Entry 6AZ1 (electron microscopy, 2.70 A resolution); this record covers chains A and 1 of the 38 polymer chains in the assembly.

[Chain A]
Protein: Ribosomal protein s1e
From: Leishmania donovani
Reference sequence: E9BRS2 (E9BRS2_LEIDB); residues 0-263 here correspond to UniProt positions 1-264 (UniProt number = residue number + 1)
Amino-acid sequence (264 residues; row label = number of the first residue in the row; numbering starts at 0):
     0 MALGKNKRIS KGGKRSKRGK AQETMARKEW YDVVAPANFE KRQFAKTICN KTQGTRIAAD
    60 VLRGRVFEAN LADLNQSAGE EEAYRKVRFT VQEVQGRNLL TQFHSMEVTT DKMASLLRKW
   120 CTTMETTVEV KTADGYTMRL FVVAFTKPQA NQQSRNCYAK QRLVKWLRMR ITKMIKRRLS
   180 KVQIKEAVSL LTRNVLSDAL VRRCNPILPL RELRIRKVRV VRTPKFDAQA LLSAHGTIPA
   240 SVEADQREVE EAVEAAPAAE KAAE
Unresolved in the structure: 0-21, 247-263
Sequence notes: conflict Ser15 (Gly16 in E9BRS2)

[Chain 1]
Molecule: ribosomal RNA 18S
From: Leishmania donovani
Sequence (2203 nucleotides; row label = number of the first residue in the row):
     1 GAUCUGGUUG AUUCUGCCAG UAGUCAUXUG CUUGUUUCAA GGACUUAGCC AUGCAUGCCU
    61 CAGAAUCACU GCAUUUGCAG GAAUCUGCGC AUGGCUCXUU ACAUCAGACG UAAUCUGCCG
   121 CAAAAAUCUU GCGGUUUCCG CAAAAUUGGA UAACUUGGCG AAACGCCAAG CUAAUACAUG
   181 AACCAACCGG GUGUUCUCCA CUCCAGACGG UGGGCAACCA UCGUCGUGAG ACGCCCAGCG
   241 AAUGAAUGAC AGUAAAACCA AUGCCUUCAC UGGCAGUAAC ACCCAGCAGU GUUGACUCAA
   301 UUCAUUCCGU GCGAAAGCCG GCUUGUUCCG GCGUCUUUUG ACGAACAACU GCCCUAUCAG
   361 CUGGUGAUGG CCGUGUAGUG GACUGCCAUG GCGUUGACGG GAGCGGGGGA UUAGGGUUCG
   421 AUUCCGGAGA GGGAGCCUGA GAAAUAGCUA CCACUUCUAC GGAGGGCAGC AGGCGCGCXA
   481 AUUGCCCAAU GUCAAAACAA AACGAUGAGG CAGCGAAAAG AAAUAGAGUU GUCAGUCCAU
   541 UUGGAUUGUC AUUUCAAUGG GGGAUAUUUA AACCCAUCCA AUAUCGAGUA ACAAUUGGAG
   601 GACAAGUCUG GUGCCAGCAC CCGCGGUAAU UCCAGCUCCA AAAGCGUAUA UUAAUGCUGU
   661 UGCUGUUXAA GGGUUCGUAG UUGAACUGUG GGCUGUGCAG GUUUGUUCCU GGUCGUCCCG
   721 UCCAUGUCGG AUUUGGUGAC CCAGGCCCUU GCAGCCCGUG AACAUUCAAA GAAACAAGAA
   781 ACACGGGAGU GGUUCCUUUC CUGAUUUACG CAUGUCAUGC AUGCCAGGGG GCGUCCGUGA
   841 UUUUUUACUG UGACUAAAGA AGCGUGACUA AAGCAGUCAU UUGACUUGAA UUAGAAAGCA
   901 UGGGAUAACA AXGGAGCAGC CUCUAGGCUA CCGUUUCGGC UUUUGUUGGU UUUAAAGGUC
   961 UAUUGGAGAU UAUGGAGCUG UGCGACAAGU GCUUUCCCAU CGCAACCUCG GUUCGGUGUG
  1021 UGGCGCCUUU GAGGGGUUUA GUGCGUCCGG UACGAGCUCC GGUUCGUCCG GCCGUAACGC
  1081 CUUUUCAACU CACGGCCUCU AGGAAUGAAG GAGGGUAGUU CGGGGGAGAA CGUACUGGGG
  1141 CGUCAGAGGU GAAAUUCUUA GACCGCACCA AGACGAACUA CAGCGAAGGC AUUCUUCAAG
  1201 GAUACCUUCC UCAAUCAAGA ACCAAAGUGU GGAGAUCGAA GAUGAUUAGA GACCAUUGUA
  1261 GUCCACACUG CAAACGAUGA CACCCAUGAA UUGGGGAUCU UAUGGGCCGG CCUGCGGCAG
  1321 GGUUUACCCU GUGUCAGCAC CGCGCCCGCU UUUACCACCU UACGUAUCUU UUCUAUUCGG
  1381 CCUUUACCGG CCACCCACGG GAAUAUCCUC AGCACGUUUU CUGUUUUUUC ACGCGAAAGC
  1441 UUUGAGGUUA CAGUCUCAGG GGGGAGUACG UUCGCAAGAG UGAAACUUAA AGAAAUUGAC
  1501 GGAAUGGCAC CACAAGACGU GGAGCGUGCG GUUUAAUUXG ACXXAACACG GGGAACUUUA
  1561 CCAGAUCCGG ACAGGAUGAG GAUUGACAGA UUGAGUGUUC UUUCUCGAUU CCCUGAAUGG
  1621 UGGUGCAUGG CCGCUUUUGG UCGGUGGAGU GAUUUGUUUG GUUGAUUCCG UCAACGGACG
  1681 AGAUCCAAGC UGCCCAGUAG AAUUCAGAAU UGCCCAUAGG AUAGCAAACU CAUCGGCGGG
  1741 UUUUACCCAA CGGUGGGCCG CAUUCGGUCG AAUUCUUCUC UGCGGGAUUC CUUUGUAAUU
  1801 GCACAAGGUG AAAUUUUGGG CAACAGCAGG UCUGUGAUGC UCCUCAAUGU UCUGGGCGAC
  1861 ACGCGCACUA CAAUGUCAGU GAGAACAAGA AAAACGACUU UUGUCGAACC UACUUGAUCA
  1921 AAAGAGUGGG GAAACCCCGG AAUCACAUAG ACUCACUUGG GACCGAGGAU UGCAAUUAUU
  1981 GGUCGCGCAA CGAGGAAUGU CUCGUAGGCG CAGCUCAUCA XACUGUGCCG AUUACGUCCC
  2041 UGCCAUUUGU ACACACCGCC XGUCGUUGUU UCCGAUGAUG GUGCAAUACA GGUGAUCGGA
  2101 CAGGCGGUGU UUUAUCCGCC CGAAAGUUCA CCGAUAUUUC UUCAAUAGAG GAAGCAAAAG
  2161 UCGUAACAAG GUAGCUGUAG GUGAACCUGC AGCUGGAUCA UUU
Unresolved in the structure: 74-76, 136-137, 194, 201-227, 252-254, 267-272, 323-327, 530-551, 697-715, 726, 733-737, 743-749, 764-769, 777-782, 793-828, 880-881, 886, 919-948, 1000-1099, 1119, 1299-1357, 1372-1407, 1428-1429, 1725-1759, 1766, 1794, 1799, 1898-1902, 2102-2121
Glycans and other covalent adducts: paromomycin (PAR) linked to C1421; covalent link G1700-OMU_1777
Modified / non-standard residues: OMU (o2'-methyluridine 5'-monophosphate) at position 8, OMC (o2'-methylycytidine-5'-monophosphate) at position 18, A2M (2'-O-methyladenosine 5'-(dihydrogen phosphate)) at position 28, OMU (o2'-methyluridine 5'-monophosphate) at position 33, OMC (o2'-methylycytidine-5'-monophosphate) at position 38, A2M (2'-O-methyladenosine 5'-(dihydrogen phosphate)) at position 98, OMC (o2'-methylycytidine-5'-monophosphate) at position 115, A2M (2'-O-methyladenosine 5'-(dihydrogen phosphate)) at position 479, OMG (o2'-methylguanosine-5'-monophosphate) at position 509, OMU (o2'-methyluridine 5'-monophosphate) at position 661, A2M (2'-O-methyladenosine 5'-(dihydrogen phosphate)) at position 668, A2M (2'-O-methyladenosine 5'-(dihydrogen phosphate)) at position 912, OMG (o2'-methylguanosine-5'-monophosphate) at position 1464, OMG (o2'-methylguanosine-5'-monophosphate) at position 1478, M1Y ((1S)-1,4-anhydro-1-(1-methyl-2,4-dioxo-1,2,3,4-tetrahydropyrimidin-5-yl)-5-O-phosphono-D-xylitol) at position 1539, C4J ((5S)-5-{3-[(3S)-3-amino-3-carboxypropyl]-1-methyl-2,4-dioxo-1,2,3,4-tetrahydropyrimidin-5-yl}-2,5-anhydro-1-O-phosphono-L-arabinitol) at position 1543, 5MC (5-methylcytidine-5'-monophosphate) at position 1544, OMG (o2'-methylguanosine-5'-monophosphate) at position 1550, OMU (o2'-methyluridine 5'-monophosphate) at position 1621, OMG (o2'-methylguanosine-5'-monophosphate) at position 1623, OMG (o2'-methylguanosine-5'-monophosphate) at position 1647, OMU (o2'-methyluridine 5'-monophosphate) at position 1777, OMG (o2'-methylguanosine-5'-monophosphate) at position 1829, OMU (o2'-methyluridine 5'-monophosphate) at position 1833, OMG (o2'-methylguanosine-5'-monophosphate) at position 1865, OMC (o2'-methylycytidine-5'-monophosphate) at position 1866, OMU (o2'-methyluridine 5'-monophosphate) at position 1979, 7MG (7N-methyl-8-hydroguanosine-5'-monophosphate) at position 1995, A2M (2'-O-methyladenosine 5'-(dihydrogen phosphate)) at position 2021, OMU (o2'-methyluridine 5'-monophosphate) at position 2048, 4OC (4n,o2'-methylcytidine-5'-monophosphate) at position 2059, 5MC (5-methylcytidine-5'-monophosphate) at position 2061, OMC (o2'-methylycytidine-5'-monophosphate) at position 2140, OMG (o2'-methylguanosine-5'-monophosphate) at position 2151, MA6 (6N-dimethyladenosine-5'-monophoshate) at position 2184, MA6 (6N-dimethyladenosine-5'-monophoshate) at position 2185
Sequence notes: conflict M1Y_1539 (U1020612 in 322500086), C4J_1543 (U1020608 in 322500086)
Ligand contacts:
  - Mg2+ (MG), molecule 1: U96, G426, G427
  - Mg2+ (MG), molecule 2: G405, G406, G420
  - Mg2+ (MG), molecule 3: G432, C452, U2135
  - Mg2+ (MG), molecule 4: C467, C470, G472
  - Mg2+ (MG), molecule 5: G606, A634, G635
  - Mg2+ (MG), molecule 6: U609, G610, G611, A629
  - Mg2+ (MG), molecule 7: A783, C784, C835, C836
  - Mg2+ (MG), molecule 8: A1108, A1109, G1111, A1112, C1209, C1210
  - Mg2+ (MG), molecule 9: G1189, A1272, A1274, G2192
  - Mg2+ (MG), molecule 10: C1237, G1238, U1257, G1258
  - Mg2+ (MG), molecule 11: G1530, G1531, G1858
  - Mg2+ (MG), molecule 12: C2162, G2163, U2164
  - paromomycin (PAR), molecule 1: G20, A22, G23, U24, A26, U27, C645, G646, U647, A648, U649, A650, U651
  - paromomycin (PAR), molecule 2: U365, G366, A367, A2085, A2086, C2132, G2133, A2134
  - paromomycin (PAR), molecule 3: A1290, U1291, U1292, G1293, G1294, G1295, U1419, U1420, U1422, G1423
  - paromomycin (PAR), molecule 4: A1509, C1510, C1511, U1637, U1638, G1639, G1664, A1681, G1682, U1815, G1818, G1819, C1821, A1822, U2002, C2003
  - paromomycin (PAR), molecule 5: G2062, U2063, C2064, G2065, U2066, C2155, A2156, A2157, A2158, A2159, G2160, U2161, C2162
  - paromomycin (PAR), molecule 6: U2066, U2067, G2068, U2069, U2070, U2071, A2149, G2150, OMG_2151, A2152, A2153, G2154, C2155
Reported in the primary citation:
  - conformationally variable residues (side-chain flip): A2158, A2159
  - binding site for paromomycin: G2065, A2158, A2159

[How chain A and chain 1 interact]
Contacting residue pairs (90):
  Thr23(A) - C1144(1)  hydrogen bond to the phosphate
  Arg26(A) - U1143(1)  salt bridge to the phosphate
  Lys27(A) - U1143(1)  salt bridge to the phosphate
  Asn49(A) - G1142(1)  hydrogen bond to the phosphate
  Asn49(A) - U1143(1)  phosphate contact
  Arg55(A) - C1141(1)  salt bridge to the phosphate
  Arg55(A) - G1142(1)  salt bridge to the phosphate
  Val60(A) - C1141(1)  phosphate contact
  Val60(A) - G1142(1)  phosphate contact
  Arg64(A) - C1141(1)  sugar contact
  Val65(A) - A1167(1)  sugar contact
  Arg87(A) - A1167(1)  salt bridge to the phosphate
  His103(A) - A1167(1)  phosphate contact
  His103(A) - C1168(1)  salt bridge to the phosphate
  Leu116(A) - A1177(1)  base contact
  Leu116(A) - C1178(1)  sugar contact
  Leu116(A) - U2202(1)  base contact
  Arg117(A) - C1178(1)  sugar contact
  Lys118(A) - C1178(1)  phosphate contact
  Lys118(A) - U1179(1)  phosphate contact
  Lys118(A) - A1180(1)  salt bridge to the phosphate
  Lys118(A) - U2202(1)  hydrogen bond to the sugar
  Trp119(A) - U1179(1)  phosphate contact
  Trp119(A) - A1180(1)  phosphate contact
  Trp119(A) - C1181(1)  phosphate contact
  Trp119(A) - U2203(1)  base contact
  Cys120(A) - C1178(1)  phosphate contact
  Thr121(A) - C1178(1)  sugar contact
  Thr122(A) - C1178(1)  hydrogen bond to the sugar
  Glu124(A) - A1177(1)  hydrogen bond to the base
  Thr126(A) - C1131(1)  sugar contact
  Arg138(A) - C1131(1)  salt bridge to the phosphate
  Arg138(A) - G1132(1)  salt bridge to the phosphate
  Phe140(A) - G1132(1)  sugar contact
  Gln148(A) - C1368(1)  base contact
  Gln148(A) - A1414(1)  base contact
  Gln148(A) - C1415(1)  sugar contact
  Asn150(A) - A1366(1)  hydrogen bond to the base
  Asn150(A) - U1367(1)  sugar contact
  Asn150(A) - C1415(1)  hydrogen bond to the sugar
  Asn150(A) - G1416(1)  sugar contact
  Gln151(A) - C1415(1)  phosphate contact
  Gln151(A) - G1416(1)  phosphate contact
  Gln152(A) - G1416(1)  hydrogen bond to the phosphate
  Ser153(A) - U1291(1)  phosphate contact
  Ser153(A) - G1416(1)  hydrogen bond to the phosphate
  Arg154(A) - A1290(1)  phosphate contact
  Arg154(A) - U1291(1)  hydrogen bond to the phosphate
  Arg154(A) - U2203(1)  hydrogen bond to the base
  Asn155(A) - U1291(1)  hydrogen bond to the phosphate
  Asn155(A) - U1292(1)  hydrogen bond to the phosphate
  Tyr157(A) - U1179(1)  hydrogen bond to the phosphate
  Tyr157(A) - A1180(1)  hydrogen bond to the base
  Lys159(A) - G1122(1)  phosphate contact
  Lys159(A) - G1293(1)  phosphate contact
  Lys159(A) - G1294(1)  salt bridge to the phosphate
  Lys159(A) - A1414(1)  salt bridge to the phosphate
  Gln160(A) - G1122(1)  hydrogen bond to the phosphate
  Gln160(A) - G1123(1)  phosphate contact
  Arg161(A) - C1121(1)  salt bridge to the phosphate
  Leu162(A) - C1413(1)  phosphate contact
  Leu162(A) - A1414(1)  phosphate contact
  Lys164(A) - C1194(1)  phosphate contact
  Lys164(A) - U1195(1)  salt bridge to the phosphate
  Lys164(A) - U1409(1)  base contact
  Trp165(A) - C1408(1)  sugar contact
  Trp165(A) - U1409(1)  hydrogen bond to the phosphate
  Arg167(A) - U1193(1)  phosphate contact
  Arg167(A) - C1194(1)  salt bridge to the phosphate
  Met168(A) - U1409(1)  base contact
  Arg169(A) - C1408(1)  hydrogen bond to the sugar
  Arg169(A) - U1409(1)  salt bridge to the phosphate
  Arg169(A) - C1410(1)  base contact
  Lys172(A) - C1408(1)  salt bridge to the phosphate
  Lys172(A) - U1409(1)  salt bridge to the phosphate
  Arg202(A) - U1371(1)  sugar contact
  Arg202(A) - C1408(1)  base contact
  Arg202(A) - C1410(1)  base contact
  Asn204(A) - U1369(1)  sugar contact
  Pro205(A) - U1369(1)  sugar contact
  Pro205(A) - U1370(1)  sugar contact
  Pro205(A) - C1410(1)  base contact
  Pro205(A) - G1412(1)  hydrogen bond to the base
  Pro205(A) - C1413(1)  sugar contact
  Ile206(A) - C1413(1)  hydrogen bond to the sugar
  Leu207(A) - C1413(1)  sugar contact
  Pro208(A) - A1414(1)  sugar contact
  Lys216(A) - U1133(1)  salt bridge to the phosphate
  Arg218(A) - G1132(1)  salt bridge to the phosphate
  Arg218(A) - C1168(1)  salt bridge to the phosphate
Also at the interface, not in a pair above, chain A (48 interface residues in all): Ala149
Also at the interface, not in a pair above, chain 1 (44 interface residues in all): U1120, A1176, U1417

[Overview]
48 residues of chain A face 44 of chain 1 across their interface, with 20 hydrogen bonds and 20 salt bridges.
Polar pairs include Glu124(A)-A1177(1), Asn150(A)-A1366(1) and Arg154(A)-U2203(1). From the paper: a binding
site for paromomycin at G2065(1), A2158(1) and A2159(1); conformational variability at A2158(1) and A2159(1).
Here chain A is Ribosomal protein s1e and chain 1 is ribosomal RNA 18S, both from Leishmania donovani. Entry
6AZ1 (Cryo-EM structure of the small subunit of Leishmania ribosome bound to paromomycin) was determined by
electron microscopy.
